7V2O - chains A and L of the 22 polymer chains in the assembly; structure by electron microscopy, 3.50 A resolution.

[Chain A]
Molecule: 16s ribosomal RNA
Source organism: Thermus thermophilus HB8
Sequence (1522 nucleotides; row label = number of the first residue in the row):
     1 UUUGUUGGAG AGUUUGAUCC UGGCUCAGGG UGAACGCUGG CGGCGUGCCU AAGACAUGCA
    61 AGUCGUGCGG GCCGCGGGGU UUUACUCCGU GGUCAGCGGC GGACGGGUGA GUAACGCGUG
   121 GGUGACCUAC CCGGAAGAGG GGGACAACCC GGGGAAACUC GGGCUAAUCC CCCAUGUGGA
   181 CCCGCCCCUU GGGGUGUGUC CAAAGGGCUU UGCCCGCUUC CGGAUGGGCC CGCGUCCCAU
   241 CAGCUAGUUG GUGGGGUAAU GGCCCACCAA GGCGACGACG GGUAGCCGGU CUGAGAGGAU
   301 GGCCGGCCAC AGGGGCACUG AGACACGGGC CCCACUCCUA CGGGAGGCAG CAGUUAGGAA
   361 UCUUCCGCAA UGGGCGCAAG CCUGACGGAG CGACGCCGCU UGGAGGAAGA AGCCCUUCGG
   421 GGUGUAAACU CCUGAACCCG GGACGAAACC CCCGACGAGG GGACUGACGG UACCGGGGUA
   481 AUAGCGCCGG CCAACUCCGU GCCAGCAGCC GCGGUAAUAC GGAGGGCGCG AGCGUUACCC
   541 GGAUUCACUG GGCGUAAAGG GCGUGUAGGC GGCCUGGGGC GUCCCAUGUG AAAGACCACG
   601 GCUCAACCGU GGGGGAGCGU GGGAUACGCU CAGGCUAGAC GGUGGGAGAG GGUGGUGGAA
   661 UUCCCGGAGU AGCGGUGAAA UGCGCAGAUA CCGGGAGGAA CGCCGAUGGC GAAGGCAGCC
   721 ACCUGGUCCA CCCGUGACGC UGAGGCGCGA AAGCGUGGGG AGCAAACCGG AUUAGAUACC
   781 CGGGUAGUCC ACGCCCUAAA CGAUGCGCGC UAGGUCUCUG GGUCUCCUGG GGGCCGAAGC
   841 UAACGCGUUA AGCGCGCCGC CUGGGGAGUA CGGCCGCAAG GCUGAAACUC AAAGGAAUUG
   901 ACGGGGGCCC GCACAAGCGG UGGAGCAUGU GGUUUAAUUC GAAGCAACGC GAAGAACCUU
   961 ACCAGGCCUU GACAUGCUAG GGAACCCGGG UGAAAGCCUG GGGUGCCCCG CGAGGGGAGC
  1021 CCUAGCACAG GUGCUGCAUG GCCGUCGUCA GCUCGUGCCG UGAGGUGUUG GGUUAAGUCC
  1081 CGCAACGAGC GCAACCCCCG CCGUUAGUUG CCAGCGGUUC GGCCGGGCAC UCUAACGGGA
  1141 CUGCCCGCGA AAGCGGGAGG AAGGAGGGGA CGACGUCUGG UCAGCAUGGC CCUUACGGCC
  1201 UGGGCGACAC ACGUGCUACA AUGCCCACUA CAAAGCGAUG CCACCCGGCA ACGGGGAGCU
  1261 AAUCGCAAAA AGGUGGGCCC AGUUCGGAUU GGGGUCUGCA ACCCGACCCC AUGAAGCCGG
  1321 AAUCGCUAGU AAUCGCGGAU CAGCCAUGCC GCGGUGAAUA CGUUCCCGGG CCUUGUACAC
  1381 ACCGCCCGUC ACGCCAUGGG AGCGGGCUCU ACCCGAAGUC GCCGGGAGCC UACGGGCAGG
  1441 CGCCGAGGGU AGGGCCCGUG ACUGGGGCGA AGUCGUAACA AGGUAGCUGU ACCGGAAGGU
  1501 GCGGCUGGAU CACCUCCUUU CU
Disordered / not traced: 1-4, 775-778, 1381-1386, 1477-1484, 1510-1522
What the authors report for this chain:
  - mutagenesis - A901G: decreased catalytic activity

[Chain L]
Molecule: 30S ribosomal protein S12
Source organism: Thermus thermophilus HB8
UniProt: Q5SHN3 (RS12_THET8); residues 1-132 here = UniProt positions 1-132
Sequence (132 residues; numbered 1 to 132; the number before each row is that of its first residue):
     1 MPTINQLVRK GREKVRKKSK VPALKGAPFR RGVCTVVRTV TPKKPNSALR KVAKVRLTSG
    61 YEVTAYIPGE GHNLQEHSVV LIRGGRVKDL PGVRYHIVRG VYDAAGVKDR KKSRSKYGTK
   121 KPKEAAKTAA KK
Disordered / not traced: 1, 126-132

[How chain A and chain L interact]
Residue-residue contacts - 120 pairs, chain A then chain L:
  A34(A) / Phe-29(L)  base contact
  C35(A) / Phe-29(L)  sugar contact
  C35(A) / Val-98(L)  sugar contact
  G36(A) / Arg-114(L)  sugar contact
  G36(A) / Ser-115(L)  hydrogen bond to the sugar
  G36(A) / Gly-118(L)  sugar contact
  C37(A) / Arg-114(L)  hydrogen bond to the sugar
  C37(A) / Ser-115(L)  sugar contact
  C37(A) / Thr-119(L)  sugar contact
  C37(A) / Lys-120(L)  salt bridge to the phosphate
  C37(A) / Lys-121(L)  phosphate contact
  U38(A) / Lys-120(L)  phosphate contact
  U38(A) / Lys-121(L)  hydrogen bond to the phosphate
  A299(A) / Lys-14(L)  salt bridge to the phosphate
  G358(A) / Arg-30(L)  phosphate contact
  G358(A) / Arg-31(L)  salt bridge to the phosphate
  G358(A) / Thr-58(L)  phosphate contact
  A359(A) / Ala-27(L)  base contact
  A359(A) / Pro-28(L)  base contact
  A359(A) / Phe-29(L)  base contact
  A359(A) / Arg-30(L)  phosphate contact
  A359(A) / Arg-31(L)  salt bridge to the phosphate
  A359(A) / Thr-58(L)  hydrogen bond to the phosphate
  A359(A) / Leu-81(L)  sugar contact
  A359(A) / Tyr-102(L)  sugar contact
  G484(A) / Lys-121(L)  sugar contact
  C485(A) / Arg-114(L)  salt bridge to the phosphate
  C485(A) / Ser-115(L)  phosphate contact
  C485(A) / Lys-121(L)  salt bridge to the phosphate
  G486(A) / Lys-112(L)  phosphate contact
  G486(A) / Ser-113(L)  phosphate contact
  G486(A) / Arg-114(L)  hydrogen bond to the phosphate
  G486(A) / Ser-115(L)  hydrogen bond to the phosphate
  G486(A) / Lys-116(L)  hydrogen bond to the phosphate
  C487(A) / Ser-113(L)  hydrogen bond to the phosphate
  C487(A) / Lys-116(L)  salt bridge to the phosphate
  C502(A) / Pro-45(L)  base contact
  C502(A) / Ser-47(L)  hydrogen bond to the sugar
  C503(A) / Ser-47(L)  phosphate contact
  A504(A) / Ala-48(L)  phosphate contact
  A504(A) / Leu-49(L)  hydrogen bond to the phosphate
  A504(A) / Lys-51(L)  salt bridge to the phosphate
  A504(A) / Glu-70(L)  hydrogen bond to the sugar
  G505(A) / Arg-50(L)  hydrogen bond to the base
  G505(A) / Lys-51(L)  salt bridge to the phosphate
  G505(A) / Gly-69(L)  phosphate contact
  G505(A) / Glu-70(L)  phosphate contact
  C506(A) / Asn-46(L)  base contact
  C506(A) / Arg-50(L)  base contact
  C506(A) / Tyr-66(L)  hydrogen bond to the phosphate
  C506(A) / Pro-68(L)  phosphate contact
  C506(A) / Gly-69(L)  hydrogen bond to the phosphate
  C506(A) / Asp-89(L)  base contact
  C506(A) / Tyr-117(L)  hydrogen bond to the phosphate
  A507(A) / Val-87(L)  base contact
  A507(A) / Lys-88(L)  base contact
  A507(A) / Asp-89(L)  hydrogen bond to the base
  A507(A) / Tyr-117(L)  phosphate contact
  C509(A) / Arg-86(L)  salt bridge to the phosphate
  C509(A) / Lys-88(L)  phosphate contact
  C510(A) / Lys-88(L)  salt bridge to the phosphate
  G511(A) / Asn-46(L)  hydrogen bond to the base
  G511(A) / Asp-89(L)  base contact
  C512(A) / Asn-46(L)  hydrogen bond to the base
  G513(A) / Asn-46(L)  base contact
  G513(A) / Ser-47(L)  hydrogen bond to the base
  G521(A) / Arg-110(L)  salt bridge to the phosphate
  G522(A) / Arg-110(L)  salt bridge to the phosphate
  G522(A) / Lys-111(L)  hydrogen bond to the phosphate
  G522(A) / Lys-112(L)  phosphate contact
  A523(A) / Lys-111(L)  phosphate contact
  A523(A) / Lys-112(L)  phosphate contact
  G534(A) / Ser-115(L)  base contact
  G534(A) / Lys-116(L)  sugar contact
  U535(A) / Arg-83(L)  sugar contact
  U536(A) / Pro-28(L)  hydrogen bond to the sugar
  U536(A) / Arg-83(L)  sugar contact
  U536(A) / Gly-84(L)  phosphate contact
  A537(A) / Val-21(L)  sugar contact
  A537(A) / Pro-28(L)  sugar contact
  C538(A) / Ser-19(L)  hydrogen bond to the phosphate
  C539(A) / Lys-17(L)  salt bridge to the phosphate
  C540(A) / Lys-17(L)  salt bridge to the phosphate
  C546(A) / Arg-12(L)  base contact
  C546(A) / Glu-13(L)  hydrogen bond to the sugar
  A547(A) / Arg-12(L)  base contact
  C548(A) / Leu-7(L)  sugar contact
  C548(A) / Arg-12(L)  salt bridge to the phosphate
  G551(A) / Pro-2(L)  base contact
  G551(A) / Arg-12(L)  hydrogen bond to the base
  G552(A) / Pro-2(L)  base contact
  G569(A) / Asn-5(L)  hydrogen bond to the sugar
  C857(A) / Thr-3(L)  phosphate contact
  C857(A) / Asn-5(L)  phosphate contact
  C858(A) / Thr-3(L)  hydrogen bond to the phosphate
  C858(A) / Asn-5(L)  hydrogen bond to the phosphate
  C858(A) / Gln-6(L)  phosphate contact
  C858(A) / Arg-9(L)  salt bridge to the phosphate
  G859(A) / Gln-6(L)  hydrogen bond to the phosphate
  G859(A) / Arg-9(L)  salt bridge to the phosphate
  G859(A) / Lys-10(L)  salt bridge to the phosphate
  C860(A) / Pro-2(L)  base contact
  U862(A) / Arg-12(L)  base contact
  A887(A) / Lys-18(L)  phosphate contact
  C888(A) / Lys-18(L)  salt bridge to the phosphate
  C888(A) / Arg-94(L)  salt bridge to the phosphate
  U889(A) / Arg-94(L)  salt bridge to the phosphate
  C890(A) / Lys-43(L)  salt bridge to the phosphate
  A891(A) / Lys-43(L)  salt bridge to the phosphate
  A891(A) / Lys-88(L)  salt bridge to the phosphate
  G1393(A) / Arg-38(L)  hydrogen bond to the sugar
  C1394(A) / Arg-38(L)  phosphate contact
  C1395(A) / Lys-54(L)  salt bridge to the phosphate
  C1468(A) / Pro-91(L)  sugar contact
  G1469(A) / Thr-41(L)  hydrogen bond to the base
  G1469(A) / Pro-42(L)  hydrogen bond to the sugar
  G1469(A) / Lys-43(L)  hydrogen bond to the sugar
  G1469(A) / Pro-91(L)  sugar contact
  A1470(A) / Lys-43(L)  phosphate contact
  A1470(A) / Lys-44(L)  phosphate contact
Interface residues without a listed pair, chain A (60 interface residues in all): A33, G298, A360, G508, C861
Interface residues without a listed pair, chain L (68 interface residues in all): Val-15, Leu-24, Gly-26, Val-40, Gly-85, Gly-92, Gly-100, Val-101

[In short]
Chain A and chain L form an interface of 60 and 68 residues respectively; the contacts include 32 hydrogen
bonds and 26 salt bridges. Polar pairs include G505(A)/Arg-50(L), A507(A)/Asp-89(L) and G511(A)/Asn-46(L). The
paper reports that A901G of chain A reduces catalytic activity.
Here chain A is 16s ribosomal RNA and chain L is 30S ribosomal protein S12, both from Thermus thermophilus
HB8. Entry 7V2O (T.thermophilus 30S ribosome with KsgA, class K4) was determined by electron microscopy (same
publication as 7V2L, 7V2M, 7V2N, 7V2P and 7V2Q).
